PDB entry 6NJM | electron microscopy, 6.50 A resolution (low resolution: residue-level contacts below are approximate; hydrogen-bond / salt-bridge calls are withheld) | chains B and F of the 16 polymer chains in the assembly

== Chain B ==
Protein: Glutamate receptor 2
Source organism: Rattus norvegicus
Reference sequence: P19491 (GRIA2_RAT), isoform P19491-2; residues -20 to 862 here correspond to UniProt positions 1-883 (UniProt number = residue number + 21)
Amino-acid sequence (883 residues; each row starts with the number of its first residue; numbers below 1 keep their minus sign (Met-20 is residue -20)):
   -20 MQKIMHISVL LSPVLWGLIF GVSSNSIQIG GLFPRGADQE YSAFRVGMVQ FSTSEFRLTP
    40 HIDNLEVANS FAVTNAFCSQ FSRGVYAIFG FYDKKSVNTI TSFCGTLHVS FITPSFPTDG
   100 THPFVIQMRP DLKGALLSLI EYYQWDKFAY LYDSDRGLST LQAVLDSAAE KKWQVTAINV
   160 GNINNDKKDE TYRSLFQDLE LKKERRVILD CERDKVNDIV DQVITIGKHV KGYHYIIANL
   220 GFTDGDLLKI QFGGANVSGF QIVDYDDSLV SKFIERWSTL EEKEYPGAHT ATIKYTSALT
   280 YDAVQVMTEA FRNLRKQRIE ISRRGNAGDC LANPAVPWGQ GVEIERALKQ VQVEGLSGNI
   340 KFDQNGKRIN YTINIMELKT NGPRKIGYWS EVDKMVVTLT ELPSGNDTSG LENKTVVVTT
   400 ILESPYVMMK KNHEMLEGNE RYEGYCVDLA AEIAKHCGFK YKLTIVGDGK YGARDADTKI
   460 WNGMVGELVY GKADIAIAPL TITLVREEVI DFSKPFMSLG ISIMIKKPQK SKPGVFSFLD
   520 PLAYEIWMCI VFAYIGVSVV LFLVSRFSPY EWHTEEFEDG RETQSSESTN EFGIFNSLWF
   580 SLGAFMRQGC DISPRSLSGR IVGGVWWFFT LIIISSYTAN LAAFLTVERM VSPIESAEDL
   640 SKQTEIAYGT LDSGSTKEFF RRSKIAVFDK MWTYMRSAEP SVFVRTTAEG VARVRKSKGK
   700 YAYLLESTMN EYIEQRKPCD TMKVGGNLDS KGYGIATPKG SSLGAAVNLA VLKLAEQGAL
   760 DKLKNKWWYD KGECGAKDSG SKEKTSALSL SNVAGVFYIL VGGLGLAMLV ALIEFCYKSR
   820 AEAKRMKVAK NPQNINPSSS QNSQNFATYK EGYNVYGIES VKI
Unresolved in the structure: -20 to 3, 379-394, 549-568, 588-590, 826-862
Sequence notes: conflict Arg586 (Gln607 in P19491), Ala744 (Thr765 in P19491), Ala745 (Pro766 in P19491), Ala754 (Ser775 in P19491), Ala758 (Val779 in P19491)
UniProt features mapped onto this chain:
  - region: Ala846 to Gly856 (Required for interaction with IQSEC1)
  - binding site (L-glutamate): Pro478, Thr480, Arg485, Ser654, Thr655, Glu705
  - site: Arg453 (Interaction with the cone snail toxin Con-ikot-ikot), Ile633 (Crucial to convey clamshell closure to channel opening), Arg660 (Interaction with the cone snail toxin Con-ikot-ikot), Lys752 (Interaction with the cone snail toxin Con-ikot-ikot)
  - modified residue: Ser662 (Phosphoserine), Ser696 (Phosphoserine), Ser839 (Phosphoserine), Ser842 (Phosphoserine), Tyr855 (Phosphotyrosine), Ser859 (Phosphoserine)
  - lipidation (S-palmitoyl cysteine): Cys589, Cys815
  - glycosylation (N-linked (GlcNAc...) asparagine): Asn235, Asn349, Asn385, Asn392
Disulfides: Cys57-Cys309, Cys718-Cys773
Glycans and other covalent adducts: N-acetylglucosamine (NAG) linked to Asn235, Asn349
Residues lining bound ligands: ZK1 ({[7-morpholin-4-yl-2,3-dioxo-6-(trifluoromethyl)-3,4-dihydroquinoxalin-1(2H)-yl]methyl}phosphonic acid): Glu402, Tyr450, Pro478, Leu479, Thr480, Arg485, Ser652, Gly653, Ser654, Thr655, Thr686, Met708, Tyr732
From the paper describing this entry:
  - self-association interface (contacts with another copy of this molecule): His208

== Chain F ==
Protein: Voltage-dependent calcium channel gamma-2 subunit
Source organism: Rattus norvegicus
Reference sequence: Q71RJ2 (CCG2_RAT); numbering as in UniProt (aligned over 1-323)
Amino-acid sequence (323 residues; row label = number of the first residue in the row):
     1 MGLFDRGVQM LLTTVGAFAA FSLMTIAVGT DYWLYSRGVC KTKSVSENET SKKNEEVMTH
    61 SGLWRTCCLE GNFKGLCKQI DHFPEDADYE ADTAEYFLRA VRASSIFPIL SVILLFMGGL
   121 CIAASEFYKT RHNIILSAGI FFVSAGLSNI IGIIVYISAN AGDPSKSDSK KNSYSYGWSF
   181 YFGALSFIIA EMVGVLAVHM FIDRHKQLRA TARATDYLQA SAITRIPSYR YRYQRRSRSS
   241 SRSTEPSHSR DASPVGVKGF NTLPSTEISM YTLSRDPLKA ATTPTATYNS DRDNSFLQVH
   301 NCIQKDSKDS LHANTANRRT TPV
Unresolved in the structure: 1-5, 39-56, 70-72, 86-91, 162-173, 214-323
UniProt features mapped onto this chain:
  - modified residue: Ser253 (Phosphoserine), Tyr271 (Phosphotyrosine), Thr321 (Phosphothreonine)
  - glycosylation: Asn48 (N-linked (GlcNAc...) asparagine)
Disulfides: Cys67-Cys77

== Interface between chain B and chain F ==
Residue-residue contacts (6):
  Leu789(B) with Ile157(F); Ser158(F)
  Phe796(B) with Ile154(F)
  Tyr797(B) with Val155(F); Ser158(F)
  Val800(B) with Ile151(F)
Interface residues without a listed pair, chain B (7 interface residues in all): Val514, Ala793, Met807
Interface residues without a listed pair, chain F (8 interface residues in all): Ala94, Val143, Leu147

== In short ==
Chain B and chain F form an interface of 7 and 8 residues respectively. Ligands of chain B: compound ZK1.
Covalently linked N-acetylglucosamine: at Asn235(B) and Asn349(B). UniProt lists 6 L-glutamate-binding
residues on chain B. The paper reports a self-association interface involving His208(B).
Chain B is Glutamate receptor 2 and chain F is Voltage-dependent calcium channel gamma-2 subunit, both from
Rattus norvegicus; the structure, Architecture and subunit arrangement of native AMPA receptors, was
determined by electron microscopy.
